PDB entry 1I97 | X-ray diffraction, 4.50 A resolution (low resolution: residue-level contacts below are approximate; hydrogen-bond / salt-bridge calls are withheld) | chains A and N of the 21 polymer chains in the assembly

Chain A:
Molecule: 16S RRNA
Source organism: Thermus thermophilus
Sequence (1514 nucleotides; row label = number of the first residue in the row):
     2 UGUUGGAGAG UUUGAUCCUG GCUCAGGGUG AACGCUGGCG GCGUGCCUAA GACAUGCAAG
    62 UCGUGCGGGC CGCGGGGUUU UACUCCGUGG UCAGCGGCGG ACGGGUGAGU AACGCGUGGG
   122 UGACCUACCC GGAAGAGGGG GACAACCCGG GGAAACUCGG GCUAAUCCCC CAUGUGGACC
   182 CGCCCCUUGG GGUGUGUCCA AAGGGCUUUG CCCGCUUCCG GAUGGGCCCG CGUCCCAUCA
   242 GCUAGUUGGU GGGGUAAUGG CCCACCAAGG CGACGACGGG UAGCCGGUCU GAGAGGAUGG
   302 CCGGCCACAG GGGCACUGAG ACACGGGCCC CACUCCUACG GGAGGCAGCA GUUAGGAAUC
   362 UUCCGCAAUG GGCGCAAGCC UGACGGAGCG ACGCCGCUUG GAGGAAGAAG CCCUUCGGGG
   422 UGUAAACUCC UGAACCCGGG ACGAAACCCC CGACGAGGGG ACUGACGGUA CCGGGGUAAU
   482 AGCGCCGGCC AACUCCGUGC CAGCAGCCGC GGUAAUACGG AGGGCGCGAG CGUUACCCGG
   542 AUUCACUGGG CGUAAAGGGC GUGUAGGCGG CCUGGGGCGU CCCAUGUGAA AGACCACGGC
   602 UCAACCGUGG GGGAGCGUGG GAUACGCUCA GGCUAGACGG UGGGAGAGGG UGGUGGAAUU
   662 CCCGGAGUAG CGGUGAAAUG CGCAGAUACC GGGAGGAACG CCGAUGGCGA AGGCAGCCAC
   722 CUGGUCCACC CGUGACGCUG AGGCGCGAAA GCGUGGGGAG CAAACCGGAU UAGAUACCCG
   782 GGUAGUCCAC GCCCUAAACG AUGCGCGCUA GGUCUCUGGG UCUCCUGGGG GCCGAAGCUA
   842 ACGCGUUAAG CGCGCCGCCU GGGGAGUACG GCCGCAAGGC UGAAACUCAA AGGAAUUGAC
   902 GGGGGCCCGC ACAAGCGGUG GAGCAUGUGG UUUAAUUCGA AGCAACGCGA AGAACCUUAC
   962 CAGGCCUUGA CAUGCUAGGG AACCCGGGUG AAAGCCUGGG GUGCCCCGCG AGGGGAGCCC
  1022 UAGCACAGGU GCUGCAUGGC CGUCGUCAGC UCGUGCCGUG AGGUGUUGGG UUAAGUCCCG
  1082 CAACGAGCGC AACCCCCGCC GUUAGUUGCC AGCGGUUCGG CCGGGCACUC UAACGGGACU
  1142 GCCCGCGAAA GCGGGAGGAA GGAGGGGACG ACGUCUGGUC AGCAUGGCCC UUACGGCCUG
  1202 GGCGACACAC GUGCUACAAU GCCCACUACA AAGCGAUGCC ACCCGGCAAC GGGGAGCUAA
  1262 UCGCAAAAAG GUGGGCCCAG UUCGGAUUGG GGUCUGCAAC CCGACCCCAU GAAGCCGGAA
  1322 UCGCUAGUAA UCGCGGAUCA GCCAUGCCGC GGUGAAUACG UUCCCGGGCC UUGUACACAC
  1382 CGCCCGUCAC GCCAUGGGAG CGGGCUCUAC CCGAAGUCGC CGGGAGCCUA CGGGCAGGCG
  1442 CCGAGGGUAG GGCCCGUGAC UGGGGCGAAG UCGUAACAAG GUAGCUGUAC CGGAAGGUGC
  1502 GGCUGGAUCA CCUC
Ion coordination: Mg2+ site 1 near G21 (its only coordinating residue here); Mg2+ site 2 near G78 (its only coordinating residue here); Mg2+ site 3 near G104 (its only coordinating residue here); Mg2+ site 4 near A166 (its only coordinating residue here); Mg2+ site 5 near G183 (its only coordinating residue here); Mg2+ site 6 near G190 (its only coordinating residue here); Mg2+ site 7: G294, G541; Mg2+ site 8 near C526 (its only coordinating residue here); Mg2+ site 9 near U543 (its only coordinating residue here); Mg2+ site 10: A555, A556, A557; Mg2+ site 11 near G571 (its only coordinating residue here); Mg2+ site 12: G578, C579, G580; 10 more Mg2+ sites not listed
Residues lining bound ligands:
  - tetracycline (TAC), molecule 1: A238, U239, C240, A241, G242, G871, G872, C873, U882
  - tetracycline (TAC), molecule 2: G910, C911, G1166, G1167, U1326, A1327, A1359
  - tetracycline (TAC), molecule 3: G918, G919, U920, U1213, G1214, U1322, C1323, G1324, A1330, A1331, U1332
  - tetracycline (TAC), molecule 4: G943, G1035, C1036, C1176, U1177, G1178, G1179
  - tetracycline (TAC), molecule 5: U1141, G1142, C1143, C1144, C1145, G1146, C1147, A1151, G1152, C1153, G1154, G1155, G1156, G1163
  - octadecatungstenyl diphosphate (WO2): C511, U1177, C1379
From the paper describing this entry:
  - binding site for tetracycline: G943

Chain N:
Molecule: 30S ribosomal protein S14
Source organism: Thermus thermophilus
Reference sequence: P24320 (RS14_THETH); residues 2-61 here correspond to UniProt positions 1-60 (UniProt number = residue number - 1)
Amino-acid sequence (60 residues; numbered 2 to 61; the number before each row is that of its first residue):
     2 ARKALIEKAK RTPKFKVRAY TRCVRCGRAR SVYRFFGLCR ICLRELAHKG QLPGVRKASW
Residues lining bound ligands: Zn2+ (ZN): Cys24, Arg26, Cys27, Leu39, Cys40, Cys43

Interface between chain A and chain N:
Pairs across the interface (14; chain A residue first):
  A952(A) with Ser32(N)
  G953(A) with Arg31(N); Ser32(N)
  C957(A) with Arg19(N)
  A971(A) with Ala5(N)
  G1030(A) with Arg3(N); Lys4(N)
  U1031(A) with Arg3(N)
  G1167(A) with Trp61(N)
  G1168(A) with Ser60(N); Trp61(N)
  G1183(A) with Cys27(N)
  U1339(A) with Tyr34(N); Arg35(N)
Also at the interface, not in a pair above, chain A (13 interface residues in all): C1097, C1184, C1298
Also at the interface, not in a pair above, chain N (13 interface residues in all): Ala2, Phe16

Summary:
Chain A and chain N each contribute 13 residues to their interface. Ligands of chain A: octadecatungstenyl
diphosphate and 5 copies of tetracycline. Chain N binds Zn2+. The Mg2+ site 7 is built by G294(A) and G541(A).
From the paper: a binding site for tetracycline at G943(A).
Chain A is 16S RRNA and chain N is 30S ribosomal protein S14, both from Thermus thermophilus; the structure,
Crystal structure of the 30S ribosomal subunit from thermus thermophilus in complex with tetracycline, was
determined by X-ray diffraction together with 1I94, 1I95 and 1I96 from the same study.
